Entry 5EG6 (X-ray diffraction, 2.09 A resolution); this record covers chains C and R of the 4 polymer chains in the assembly.

Chain C:
Protein: Recombining binding protein suppressor of hairless
Organism: Mus musculus
UniProtKB: P31266 (SUH_MOUSE); residues 53-474 here = UniProt positions 53-474
Amino-acid sequence (422 residues; row label = number of the first residue in the row):
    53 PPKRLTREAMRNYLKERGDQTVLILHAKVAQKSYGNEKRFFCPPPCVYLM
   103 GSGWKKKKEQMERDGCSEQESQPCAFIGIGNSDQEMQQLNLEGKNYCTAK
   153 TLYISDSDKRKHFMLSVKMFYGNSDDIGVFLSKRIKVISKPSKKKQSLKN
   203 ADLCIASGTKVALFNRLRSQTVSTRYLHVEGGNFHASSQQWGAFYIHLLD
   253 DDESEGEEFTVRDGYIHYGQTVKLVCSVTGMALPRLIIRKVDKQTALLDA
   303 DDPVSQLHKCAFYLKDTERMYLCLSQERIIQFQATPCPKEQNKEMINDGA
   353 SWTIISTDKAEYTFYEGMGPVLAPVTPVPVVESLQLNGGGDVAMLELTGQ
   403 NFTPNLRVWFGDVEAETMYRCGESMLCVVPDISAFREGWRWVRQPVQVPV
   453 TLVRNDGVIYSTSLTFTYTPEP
Disordered / not traced: 135-136, 195-196, 220-222, 390, 474
Small-molecule neighbours:
  - 1,4-butanediol (BU1), molecule 1: Pro54, Lys55, Arg56, Thr58, Met370
  - 1,4-butanediol (BU1), molecule 2: Gly70, Gln72, Gly105, Lys108, Lys109, Gln112, Phe366, Tyr367, Glu368
  - 1,4-butanediol (BU1), molecule 3: Leu75, Leu77, Tyr100, Met102, Trp243, Val280
  - 1,4-butanediol (BU1), molecule 4: Lys80, Val81, Ala203, Asp204, Cys206, Thr211, Gln308, Ser358
  - 1,4-butanediol (BU1), molecule 5: Leu101, Trp106, Gln124, Pro125, Leu143, Lys146, Asn147
  - 1,4-butanediol (BU1), molecule 6: Ile131, Gln139, Thr153, Leu154, Tyr155, Ile156, Ser157
  - 1,4-butanediol (BU1), molecule 7: Glu363, Tyr364, Thr365, Val380, Pro381, Tyr462, Ser463

Chain R:
Protein: hRITA
Amino-acid sequence (16 residues; row label = number of the first residue in the row):
   936 DAAKLRALLWTPPPTP

Interface between chain C and chain R:
Pairs across the interface (50):
  Gly234(C) - Trp945(R)
  Asn235(C) - Trp945(R)  hydrogen bond
  Phe236(C) - Trp945(R)  hydrophobic
  His249(C) - Leu940(R)
  Glu257(C) - Leu944(R)
  Glu259(C) - Leu940(R)
  Glu259(C) - Arg941(R)  salt bridge
  Glu259(C) - Ala942(R)  hydrogen bond (backbone-backbone)
  Glu260(C) - Leu940(R)
  Glu260(C) - Arg941(R)  salt bridge
  Phe261(C) - Ala938(R)
  Phe261(C) - Lys939(R)
  Phe261(C) - Leu940(R)  hydrogen bond (backbone-backbone)
  Phe261(C) - Ala942(R)  hydrophobic
  Thr262(C) - Ala938(R)
  Thr262(C) - Lys939(R)  hydrogen bond
  Val263(C) - Ala937(R)
  Val263(C) - Ala938(R)  hydrogen bond (backbone-backbone)
  Val263(C) - Leu940(R)  hydrophobic
  Arg264(C) - Ala937(R)
  Asp265(C) - Asp936(R)  hydrogen bond (side chain-backbone)
  Lys275(C) - Leu944(R)
  Gly282(C) - Ala942(R)
  Gly282(C) - Leu943(R)
  Met283(C) - Leu943(R)
  Met283(C) - Trp945(R)  hydrophobic
  Ala284(C) - Ala942(R)  hydrophobic
  Ala284(C) - Leu943(R)  hydrogen bond (backbone-backbone)
  Ala284(C) - Leu944(R)
  Ala284(C) - Trp945(R)  hydrogen bond (backbone-backbone)
  Leu285(C) - Leu944(R)
  Leu285(C) - Trp945(R)
  Leu285(C) - Pro947(R)  hydrophobic
  Pro286(C) - Leu944(R)
  Pro286(C) - Trp945(R)
  Pro286(C) - Thr946(R)
  Pro286(C) - Pro947(R)
  Leu316(C) - Pro947(R)
  Leu324(C) - Pro947(R)  hydrophobic
  Ile331(C) - Trp945(R)
  Ile331(C) - Pro948(R)
  Ile332(C) - Pro947(R)
  Ile332(C) - Pro948(R)
  Ile332(C) - Thr950(R)
  Gln333(C) - Thr946(R)
  Gln333(C) - Pro947(R)  hydrogen bond (side chain-backbone)
  Gln333(C) - Pro948(R)  hydrogen bond (backbone-backbone)
  Gln333(C) - Pro949(R)
  Gln333(C) - Thr950(R)  hydrogen bond (backbone-backbone)
  Phe334(C) - Thr950(R)
Interface residues without a listed pair, chain C (25 interface residues in all): Val277

In short:
25 residues of chain C face 15 of chain R across their interface, with 11 hydrogen bonds and 2 salt bridges.
Among the polar pairs are Glu259(C)-Arg941(R), Glu260(C)-Arg941(R) and Asn235(C)-Trp945(R). Bound to chain C:
7 copies of 1,4-butanediol.
Chain C is Recombining binding protein suppressor of hairless (Mus musculus) and chain R is hRITA; the
structure, CSL-RITA complex bound to DNA, was determined by X-ray diffraction.
